PDB entry 2UUB | X-ray diffraction, 2.80 A resolution | chains A and T of the 23 polymer chains in the assembly

Chain A:
Molecule: 16S Ribosomal RNA
Source organism: Thermus thermophilus
Sequence (1522 nucleotides; numbered 0 to 1544 plus 21 insertion-coded residues; 44 numbers in that range are skipped by the numbering (no residue carries them; nothing is unmodelled there); the number before each row is that of its first residue; a row labelled like 189A-189L holds insertion residues (189A, then the next letters in order); numbering starts at 0):
     0 UUUGUUGGAG AGUUUGAUCC UGGCUCAGGG UGAACGCUGG CGGCGUGCCU AAGACAUGCA
    60 AGUCGUGCGG GCCG
    76 CGGGGUUUU
    88 ACUCCG
    96 UGGUCAGCGG CGGACGGGUG AGUAACGCGU GGGU
  129A G
   130 ACCUACCCGG AAGAGGGGGA CAACCCGGGG AAACUCGGGC UAAUCCCCCA UGUGGACCCG
189A-189L CCCCUUGGGGUG
   190 UGUCCAAAGG GCUUU
   216 GCCCGCUUCC GGAUGGGCCC GCGUCCCAUC AGCUAGUUGG UGGGGUAAUG GCCCACCAAG
   276 GCGACGACGG GUAGCCGGUC UGAGAGGAUG GCCGGCCACA GGGGCACUGA GACACGGGCC
   336 CCACUCCUAC GGGAGGCAGC AGUUAGGAAU CUUCCGCAAU GGGCGCAAGC CUGACGGAGC
   396 GACGCCGCUU GGAGGAAGAA GCCCUUCGGG GUGUAAACUC CUGA
   441 ACCCGGGACG AAACCCCC
   460 GA
   470 CGAGGGGA
   479 CUGACGGUAC CGGGGUAA
   498 UAGCGCCGGC CAACUCCGUG CCAGCAGCCG CGGUAAUACG GAGGGCGCGA GCGUUACCCG
   558 GAUUCACUGG GCGUAAAGGG CGUGUAGGCG GCCUGGGGCG UCCCAUGUGA AAGACCACGG
   618 CUCAACCGUG GGGGAGCGUG GGAUACGCUC AGGCUAGACG GUGGGAGAGG GUGGUGGAAU
   678 UCCCGGAGUA GCGGUGAAAU GCGCAGAUAC CGGGAGGAAC GCCGAUGGCG AAGGCAGCCA
   738 CCUGGUCCAC CCGUGACGCU GAGGCGCGAA AGCGUGGGGA GCAAACCGGA UUAGAUACCC
   798 GGGUAGUCCA CGCCCUAAAC GAUGCGCGCU AGGUCUCUGG GUCU
   848 CCUGGGGGCC GAAGCUAACG CGUUAAGCGC GCCGCCUGGG GAGUACGGCC GCAAGGCUGA
   908 AACUCAAAGG AAUUGACGGG GGCCCGCACA AGCGGUGGAG CAUGUGGUUU AAUUCGAAGC
   968 AACGCGAAGA ACCUUACCAG GCCUUGACAU GCUA
 1001A G
  1002 GGAACCCGGG UGAAAGCCUG GGGUGCCCC
1030A-1030D GCGA
  1031 GGGGAGCCCU AGCACAGGUG CUGCAUGGCC GUCGUCAGCU CGUGCCGUGA GGUGUUGGGU
  1091 UAAGUCCCGC AACGAGCGCA ACCCCCGCCG UUAGUUGCCA GCGGUUCGGC CGGGCACUCU
  1151 AACGGGACUG CCCGCG
  1168 AAAGCGGGAG GAAGGAGGGG ACGACGUCUG GUCAGCAUGG CCCUUACGGC CUGGGCGACA
  1228 CACGUGCUAC AAUGCCCACU ACAAAGCGAU GCCACCCGGC AACGGGGAGC UAAUCGCAAA
  1288 AAGGUGGGCC CAGUUCGGAU UGGGGUCUGC AACCCGACCC CAUGAAGCCG GAAUCGCUAG
  1348 UAAUCGCGGA UCAGCC
 1363A A
  1364 UGCCGCGGUG AAUACGUUCC CGGGCCUUGU ACACACCGCC CGUCACGCCA UGGGAGCGGG
  1424 CUCUACCCGA AGUCGCCGG
1442A-1442B GA
  1443 GCCUA
  1452 C
  1456 GGGCAGGCGC CGAGGGUAGG GCCCGUGACU GGGGCGAAGU CGUAACAAGG UAGCUGUACC
  1516 GGAAGGUGCG GCUGGAUCAC CUCCUUUCU
Not modelled in the structure: 0-4, 1534-1538
Ion coordination: Mg2+ site 1: U12, G22; Mg2+ site 2: U12, C526, A914; Mg2+ site 3: G15, U920; Mg2+ site 4 near G21 (its only coordinating residue here); Mg2+ site 5: A33, C398; Mg2+ site 6: U37, G38; Mg2+ site 7: C48, U114; Mg2+ site 8: C48, G115; Mg2+ site 9 near A53 (its only coordinating residue here); Mg2+ site 10: C58, U387, G388; Mg2+ site 11: A59, U387; Mg2+ site 12: G61, U62, G105; 126 more Mg2+ sites not listed; 23 more K+ sites not listed
Residues lining bound ligands: paromomycin (PAR): G1405, U1406, C1407, A1408, C1409, G1489, C1490, G1491, A1492, A1493, G1494, U1495, C1496
Reported in the primary citation:
  - Mg2+ coordination: C518
  - conformationally variable residues: G530

Chain T:
Molecule: 30S ribosomal protein S20
Source organism: Thermus thermophilus
Reference sequence: P80380 (RS20_THET8); residues 2-106 here correspond to UniProt positions 1-105 (UniProt number = residue number - 1)
Sequence (106 residues; row label = number of the first residue in the row):
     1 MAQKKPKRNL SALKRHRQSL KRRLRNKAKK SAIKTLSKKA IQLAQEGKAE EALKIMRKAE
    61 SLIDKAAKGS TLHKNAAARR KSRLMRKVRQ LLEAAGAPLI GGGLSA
Not modelled in the structure: 1-7

How chain A and chain T interact:
Contacting residue pairs (99):
  G61(A) with Leu-10(T), phosphate contact
  G102(A) with Arg-17(T), salt bridge to the phosphate
  C103(A) with Lys-14(T), phosphate contact; Arg-17(T), salt bridge to the phosphate; Lys-21(T), phosphate contact
  G104(A) with Lys-14(T), hydrogen bond to the base; Gln-18(T), phosphate contact; Lys-21(T), salt bridge to the phosphate
  G105(A) with Arg-22(T), salt bridge to the phosphate
  C106(A) with Arg-15(T), base contact
  G107(A) with Arg-15(T), hydrogen bond to the base
  G108(A) with Arg-15(T), base contact
  C131(A) with Asn-75(T), phosphate contact
  C132(A) with Lys-74(T), hydrogen bond to the phosphate; Asn-75(T), hydrogen bond to the phosphate
  U133(A) with Lys-74(T), salt bridge to the phosphate
  C174(A) with Arg-25(T), sugar contact
  C176(A) with Lys-29(T), salt bridge to the phosphate
  C177(A) with Lys-65(T), salt bridge to the phosphate
  C178(A) with Lys-65(T), salt bridge to the phosphate
  A185(A) with Glu-60(T), base contact; Ala-78(T), phosphate contact; Lys-81(T), hydrogen bond to the base
  C186(A) with Ala-78(T), sugar contact; Lys-81(T), sugar contact; Ser-82(T), hydrogen bond to the phosphate; Met-85(T), hydrogen bond to the sugar
  C187(A) with Ser-82(T), hydrogen bond to the phosphate; Met-85(T), sugar contact; Arg-86(T), salt bridge to the phosphate; Arg-89(T), hydrogen bond to the sugar; Leu-104(T), base contact; Ser-105(T), hydrogen bond to the base
  C188(A) with Arg-86(T), salt bridge to the phosphate; Arg-89(T), hydrogen bond to the sugar; Ser-105(T), hydrogen bond to the base; Ala-106(T), base contact
  U190(A) with Ser-105(T), base contact; Ala-106(T), base contact
  G191(A) with Met-85(T), base contact; Gly-101(T), hydrogen bond to the sugar; Gly-103(T), hydrogen bond to the base; Leu-104(T), sugar contact; Ser-105(T), base contact
  U192(A) with Arg-57(T), phosphate contact; Glu-60(T), hydrogen bond to the sugar; Gly-102(T), hydrogen bond to the sugar; Gly-103(T), sugar contact
  C193(A) with Arg-57(T), salt bridge to the phosphate; Glu-60(T), sugar contact; Ser-61(T), hydrogen bond to the phosphate; Asp-64(T), hydrogen bond to the sugar
  C194(A) with Ser-61(T), hydrogen bond to the phosphate; Asp-64(T), sugar contact; Lys-65(T), salt bridge to the phosphate; Lys-68(T), phosphate contact
  A195(A) with Lys-65(T), phosphate contact; Lys-68(T), salt bridge to the phosphate
  A196(A) with Lys-68(T), salt bridge to the phosphate
  G259(A) with Arg-83(T), salt bridge to the phosphate; Lys-87(T), salt bridge to the phosphate
  G260(A) with Arg-83(T), salt bridge to the phosphate
  U261(A) with Arg-79(T), salt bridge to the phosphate; Arg-80(T), salt bridge to the phosphate; Arg-83(T), hydrogen bond to the base
  A262(A) with Lys-74(T), sugar contact; Asn-75(T), hydrogen bond to the sugar; Ala-76(T), phosphate contact; Arg-79(T), phosphate contact
  A263(A) with Arg-79(T), salt bridge to the phosphate
  C322(A) with Arg-23(T), sugar contact
  U323(A) with Ser-19(T), sugar contact; Arg-22(T), phosphate contact; Arg-23(T), phosphate contact; Asn-26(T), hydrogen bond to the phosphate
  G324(A) with Arg-22(T), salt bridge to the phosphate; Asn-26(T), hydrogen bond to the phosphate; Ser-70(T), hydrogen bond to the phosphate
  A325(A) with Ser-70(T), hydrogen bond to the phosphate
  G332(A) with Leu-10(T), phosphate contact; His-16(T), sugar contact
  G333(A) with His-16(T), hydrogen bond to the sugar
  A349(A) with Arg-8(T), sugar contact
  G1438(A) with Lys-34(T), salt bridge to the phosphate
  C1439(A) with Lys-38(T), salt bridge to the phosphate
  G1456(A) with Leu-36(T), sugar contact; Lys-39(T), hydrogen bond to the phosphate
  G1457(A) with Ala-32(T), phosphate contact; Thr-35(T), phosphate contact; Leu-36(T), sugar contact; Lys-39(T), salt bridge to the phosphate
  G1458(A) with Ala-28(T), phosphate contact; Ser-31(T), phosphate contact; Ala-32(T), phosphate contact; Thr-35(T), hydrogen bond to the phosphate
  C1459(A) with Lys-27(T), salt bridge to the phosphate; Ala-28(T), phosphate contact; Ser-31(T), hydrogen bond to the phosphate
  A1460(A) with Lys-27(T), salt bridge to the phosphate
Also at the interface, not in a pair above, chain A (51 interface residues in all): A60, C175, U223, G258, U1436, C1437
Also at the interface, not in a pair above, chain T (51 interface residues in all): Leu-24, Lys-58

Summary:
The chain A/chain T interface involves 51 residues from each chain; the contacts include 29 hydrogen bonds and
26 salt bridges. Polar contacts include G104(A)/Lys-14(T), G107(A)/Arg-15(T) and A185(A)/Lys-81(T). Ligands of
chain A: paromomycin. U12(A) and G22(A) form the Mg2+ site 1. The paper reports Mg2+ coordination by C518(A);
conformational variability at G530(A).
Here chain A is 16S Ribosomal RNA and chain T is 30S ribosomal protein S20, both from Thermus thermophilus.
Entry 2UUB (Structure of the Thermus thermophilus 30S ribosomal subunit complexed with a Valine-ASL with cmo5U
in position ...) was determined by X-ray diffraction, deposited together with 2UUC, 2UU9 and 2UUA.
